Entry 9F2A (electron microscopy, 2.91 A resolution); this record covers chains B and C of the 3 polymer chains in the assembly.

== Chain B ==
Protein: DNA polymerase II large subunit
From: Pyrococcus abyssi GE5
Notes: EC 2.7.7.7, 3.1.11.1
UniProtKB: P81409 (DP2L_PYRFU); the construct has insertions or renumbered stretches relative to UniProt, so the offset changes along the chain: 1-300 = UniProt 1-300; 303-1234 = UniProt 301-1232; 1238-1268 = UniProt 1233-1263
Sequence (1270 residues; row label = number of the first residue in the row):
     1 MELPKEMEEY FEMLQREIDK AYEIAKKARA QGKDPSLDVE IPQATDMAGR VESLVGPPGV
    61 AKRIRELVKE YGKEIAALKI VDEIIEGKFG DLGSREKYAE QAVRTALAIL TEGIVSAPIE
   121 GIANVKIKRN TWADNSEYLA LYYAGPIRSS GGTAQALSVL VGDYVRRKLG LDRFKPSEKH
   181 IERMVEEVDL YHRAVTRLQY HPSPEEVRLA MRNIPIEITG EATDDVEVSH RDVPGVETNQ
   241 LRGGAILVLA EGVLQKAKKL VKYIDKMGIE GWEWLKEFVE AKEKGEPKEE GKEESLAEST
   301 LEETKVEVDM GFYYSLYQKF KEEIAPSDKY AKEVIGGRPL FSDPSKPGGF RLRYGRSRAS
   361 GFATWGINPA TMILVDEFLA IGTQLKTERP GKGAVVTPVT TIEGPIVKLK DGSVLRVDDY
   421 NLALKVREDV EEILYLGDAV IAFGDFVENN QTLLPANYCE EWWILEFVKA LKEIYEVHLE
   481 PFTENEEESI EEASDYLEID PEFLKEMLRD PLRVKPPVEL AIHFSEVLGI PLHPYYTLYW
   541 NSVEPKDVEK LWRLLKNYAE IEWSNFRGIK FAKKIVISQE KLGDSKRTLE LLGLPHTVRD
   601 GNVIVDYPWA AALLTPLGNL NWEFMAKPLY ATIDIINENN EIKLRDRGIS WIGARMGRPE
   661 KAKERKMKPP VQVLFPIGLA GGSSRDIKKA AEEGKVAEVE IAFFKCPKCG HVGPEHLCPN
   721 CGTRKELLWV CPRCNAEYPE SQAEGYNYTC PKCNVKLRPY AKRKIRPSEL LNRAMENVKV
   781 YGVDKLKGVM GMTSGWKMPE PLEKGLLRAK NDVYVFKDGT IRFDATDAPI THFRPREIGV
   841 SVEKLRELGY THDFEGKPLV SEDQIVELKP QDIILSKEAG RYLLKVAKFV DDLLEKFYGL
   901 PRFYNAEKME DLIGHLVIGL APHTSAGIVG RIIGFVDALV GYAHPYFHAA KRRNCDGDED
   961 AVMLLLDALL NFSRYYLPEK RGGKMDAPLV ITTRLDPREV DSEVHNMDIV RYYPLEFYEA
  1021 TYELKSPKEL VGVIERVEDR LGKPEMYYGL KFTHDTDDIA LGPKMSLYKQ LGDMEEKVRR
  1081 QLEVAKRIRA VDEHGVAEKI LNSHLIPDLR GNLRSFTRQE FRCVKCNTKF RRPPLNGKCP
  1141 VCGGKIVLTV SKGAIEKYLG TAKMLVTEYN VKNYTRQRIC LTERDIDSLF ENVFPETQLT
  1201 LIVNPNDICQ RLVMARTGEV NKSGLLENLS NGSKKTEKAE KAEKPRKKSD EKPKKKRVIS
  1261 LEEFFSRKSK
Unresolved in the structure: 284-308, 1196-1204, 1217-1270
Construct notes: conflict Met7 (Ile in P81409), Ala30 (Ser in P81409), Leu37 (Thr in P81409), 166 further conflict positions vs the reference (P81409) not listed; insertion (301-302, 1235-1237); expression tag (1269-1270)
Metal / ion sites: Zn2+ site 1: Cys706, Cys709, Cys718, Cys721; Zn2+ site 2: Cys731, Cys734, Cys750, Cys753; Zn2+ site 3: Cys1123, Cys1126, Cys1139, Cys1142

== Chain C ==
Protein: RPA32 subunit of the hetero-oligomeric complex involved in homologous recombination
From: Pyrococcus abyssi GE5
UniProtKB: Q9V1Z1 (Q9V1Z1_PYRAB); residues 178-268 here correspond to UniProt positions 182-272 (UniProt number = residue number + 4)
Sequence (132 residues; each row starts with the number of its first residue):
   137 MGKHHHHSGH HHTGHHHHSG SHHHTSSSAS TGENLYFQGT GGIMMEERSI EEPMEELLEE
   197 EIPEEKEENE LLEKAKEDIL NILRQKRTAI SRKYILKKLG DKYDEETIDD AITELLAQGE
   257 IYEPETGYYK LL
Unresolved in the structure: 137-205
Construct notes: initiating methionine (137); expression tag (138-177)

== Chain B / chain C interface ==
Contacting residue pairs (15):
  Ile474(B) with Lys222(C); Tyr230(C)
  Tyr475(B) with Ala225(C); Ser227(C); Tyr230(C)
  Glu476(B) with Tyr230(C), hydrogen bond
  Glu492(B) with Lys233(C), salt bridge
  Asp495(B) with Lys229(C)
  Tyr496(B) with Ser227(C); Tyr230(C); Lys233(C); Tyr264(C), hydrogen bond (backbone-side chain)
  Leu497(B) with Tyr264(C)
  Val527(B) with Thr224(C), hydrogen bond (backbone-side chain)
  Arg567(B) with Glu261(C), salt bridge
Interface residues without a listed pair, chain B (13 interface residues in all): Glu473, Glu498, His523, Glu526
Interface residues without a listed pair, chain C (12 interface residues in all): Ile226, Lys234, Thr262
Interface features reported in the paper:
  - residue pairs: Glu492(B)-Lys233(C)

== In short ==
13 residues of chain B face 12 of chain C across their interface, with 3 hydrogen bonds and 2 salt bridges.
Polar pairs include Glu492(B)-Lys233(C), Arg567(B)-Glu261(C) and Glu476(B)-Tyr230(C). The authors report a
contact between Glu492(B) and Lys233(C).
Chain B is DNA polymerase II large subunit and chain C is RPA32 subunit of the hetero-oligomeric complex
involved in homologous recombination, both from Pyrococcus abyssi GE5; the structure, Pyrococcus abyssi PolD
in complex with Rpa2 winged-helix domain class 2 (composite map), was determined by electron microscopy,
deposited together with 9F26, 9F28 and 9F29.
